Entry 4XSZ (X-ray diffraction, 3.68 A resolution); this record covers chains A and C of the 6 polymer chains in the assembly.

[Chain A]
Name: DNA-directed RNA polymerase subunit alpha
Source organism: Escherichia coli O139:H28 (strain E24377A / ETEC)
Notes: EC 2.7.7.6
UniProtKB: A7ZSI4 (RPOA_ECO24); numbering as in UniProt (aligned over 1-234)
Amino-acid sequence (239 residues; row label = number of the first residue in the row):
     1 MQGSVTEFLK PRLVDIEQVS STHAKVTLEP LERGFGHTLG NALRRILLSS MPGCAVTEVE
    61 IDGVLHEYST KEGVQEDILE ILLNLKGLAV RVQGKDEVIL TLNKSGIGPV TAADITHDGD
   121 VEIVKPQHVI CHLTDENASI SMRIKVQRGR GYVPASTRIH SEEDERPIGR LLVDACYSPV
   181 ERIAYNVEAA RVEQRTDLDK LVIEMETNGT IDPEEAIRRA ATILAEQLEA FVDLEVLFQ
Unresolved in the structure: 1-7, 232-239
Construct notes: expression tag (235-239)

[Chain C]
Name: DNA-directed RNA polymerase subunit beta
Source organism: Escherichia coli O139:H28 (strain E24377A / ETEC)
Notes: EC 2.7.7.6
UniProtKB: A7ZUK1 (RPOB_ECO24); numbering as in UniProt (aligned over 1-1342)
Amino-acid sequence (1342 residues; each row starts with the number of its first residue):
     1 MVYSYTEKKR IRKDFGKRPQ VLDVPYLLSI QLDSFQKFIE QDPEGQYGLE AAFRSVFPIQ
    61 SYSGNSELQY VSYRLGEPVF DVQECQIRGV TYSAPLRVKL RLVIYEREAP EGTVKDIKEQ
   121 EVYMGEIPLM TDNGTFVING TERVIVSQLH RSPGVFFDSD KGKTHSSGKV LYNARIIPYR
   181 GSWLDFEFDP KDNLFVRIDR RRKLPATIIL RALNYTTEQI LDLFFEKVIF EIRDNKLQME
   241 LVPERLRGET ASFDIEANGK VYVEKGRRIT ARHIRQLEKD DVKLIEVPVE YIAGKVVAKD
   301 YIDESTGELI CAANMELSLD LLAKLSQSGH KRIETLFTND LDHGPYISET LRVDPTNDRL
   361 SALVEIYRMM RPGEPPTREA AESLFENLFF SEDRYDLSAV GRMKFNRSLL REEIEGSGIL
   421 SKDDIIDVMK KLIDIRNGKG EVDDIDHLGN RRIRSVGEMA ENQFRVGLVR VERAVKERLS
   481 LGDLDTLMPQ DMINAKPISA AVKEFFGSSQ LSQFMDQNNP LSEITHKRRI SALGPGGLTR
   541 ERAGFEVRDV HPTHYGRVCP IETPEGPNIG LINSLSVYAQ TNEYGFLETP YRKVTDGVVT
   601 DEIHYLSAIE EGNYVIAQAN SNLDEEGHFV EDLVTCRSKG ESSLFSRDQV DYMDVSTQQV
   661 VSVGASLIPF LEHDDANRAL MGANMQRQAV PTLRADKPLV GTGMERAVAV DSGVTAVAKR
   721 GGVVQYVDAS RIVIKVNEDE MYPGEAGIDI YNLTKYTRSN QNTCINQMPC VSLGEPVERG
   781 DVLADGPSTD LGELALGQNM RVAFMPWNGY NFEDSILVSE RVVQEDRFTT IHIQELACVS
   841 RDTKLGPEEI TADIPNVGEA ALSKLDESGI VYIGAEVTGG DILVGKVTPK GETQLTPEEK
   901 LLRAIFGEKA SDVKDSSLRV PNGVSGTVID VQVFTRDGVE KDKRALEIEE MQLKQAKKDL
   961 SEELQILEAG LFSRIRAVLV AGGVEAEKLD KLPRDRWLEL GLTDEEKQNQ LEQLAEQYDE
  1021 LKHEFEKKLE AKRRKITQGD DLAPGVLKIV KVYLAVKRRI QPGDKMAGRH GNKGVISKIN
  1081 PIEDMPYDEN GTPVDIVLNP LGVPSRMNIG QILETHLGMA AKGIGDKINA MLKQQQEVAK
  1141 LREFIQRAYD LGADVRQKVD LSTFSDEEVM RLAENLRKGM PIATPVFDGA KEAEIKELLK
  1201 LGDLPTSGQI RLYDGRTGEQ FERPVTVGYM YMLKLNHLVD DKMHARSTGS YSLVTQQPLG
  1261 GKAQFGGQRF GEMEVWALEA YGAAYTLQEM LTVKSDDVNG RTKMYKNIVD GNHQMEPGMP
  1321 ESFNVLLKEI RSLGINIELE DE
Unresolved in the structure: 1-2
Small-molecule neighbours: cbr-9393 (42U; 4-[3-(4-fluorophenyl)-1H-pyrazol-4-yl]-N-[2-(piperazin-1-yl)ethyl]-2-(trifluoromethyl)aniline): Asp444, Val550, His551, Pro552, Tyr555, Arg637, Gly640, Glu641, Ser642
UniProt features mapped onto this chain:
  - modified residue (N6-acetyllysine): Lys1022, Lys1200
What the authors report for this chain:
  - binding site for cbr-9393: Asp444, His551, Pro552, Arg637, Ser642
  - mutagenesis - P560L, E562V, R637C, R637S, S642F, S642P: increased growth in response to CBR compounds (citing earlier work)
  - mutagenesis - P552L: increased growth (citing earlier work)

[How chain A and chain C interact]
Contacting residue pairs (73):
  Thr22(A) - Lys1133(C)
  Asn41(A) - Tyr1087(C)
  Asn41(A) - Gly1215(C)
  Asn41(A) - Arg1216(C)  hydrogen bond (side chain-backbone)
  Asn41(A) - Thr1217(C)  hydrogen bond (side chain-backbone)
  Asn41(A) - Gly1218(C)
  Arg44(A) - Glu1083(C)
  Arg44(A) - Tyr1087(C)
  Arg44(A) - Gly1091(C)
  Arg44(A) - Pro1093(C)
  Arg45(A) - Glu1083(C)
  Arg45(A) - Asp1084(C)  salt bridge
  Arg45(A) - Gly1215(C)  hydrogen bond (side chain-backbone)
  Arg45(A) - Arg1216(C)  hydrogen bond (side chain-backbone)
  Ser49(A) - Glu1083(C)
  Leu65(A) - Ile873(C)
  Leu65(A) - Gly874(C)
  His66(A) - Ile873(C)
  His66(A) - Gly874(C)
  His66(A) - Thr927(C)
  His66(A) - Val928(C)
  His66(A) - Ile929(C)
  Glu67(A) - Lys1057(C)  salt bridge
  Tyr68(A) - Tyr756(C)
  Tyr68(A) - Thr927(C)
  Tyr68(A) - Ile929(C)  hydrophobic
  Tyr68(A) - Ala1055(C)  hydrogen bond (side chain-backbone)
  Tyr68(A) - Lys1057(C)
  Thr70(A) - Ala729(C)
  Thr70(A) - Ser730(C)
  Thr70(A) - Lys755(C)
  Glu72(A) - Tyr726(C)
  Glu72(A) - Asp728(C)
  Glu72(A) - Lys958(C)  salt bridge
  Gly73(A) - Tyr726(C)
  Gly73(A) - Asp728(C)  hydrogen bond (backbone-side chain)
  Val74(A) - Asp728(C)
  Val74(A) - Ala729(C)
  Gln75(A) - Val727(C)
  Gln75(A) - Ala729(C)
  Gln75(A) - Val771(C)
  Asp77(A) - Lys755(C)  salt bridge
  Asp77(A) - Tyr756(C)
  Asp77(A) - Asn766(C)
  Asp77(A) - Met768(C)
  Leu79(A) - Leu693(C)  hydrophobic
  Leu79(A) - Tyr756(C)
  Leu83(A) - Leu693(C)  hydrophobic
  Leu83(A) - Arg694(C)
  Lys86(A) - Asp826(C)  salt bridge
  Ile107(A) - Leu773(C)  hydrophobic
  Thr134(A) - Tyr726(C)
  Thr134(A) - Val727(C)  hydrogen bond (side chain-backbone)
  Thr134(A) - Asp728(C)
  Thr134(A) - Leu773(C)
  Tyr152(A) - Val823(C)
  Tyr152(A) - Gln824(C)
  Pro154(A) - Arg1059(C)
  Ser156(A) - Arg1059(C)
  Glu165(A) - Glu876(C)
  Leu172(A) - Glu876(C)
  Asp174(A) - Asp826(C)
  Asp174(A) - Arg1059(C)  salt bridge
  Glu181(A) - Arg821(C)  salt bridge
  Arg182(A) - Asn1090(C)
  Arg182(A) - Gly1091(C)
  Arg182(A) - Thr1092(C)
  Ile183(A) - Gly1091(C)
  Ala184(A) - Asn1090(C)
  Ala184(A) - Gly1091(C)
  Tyr185(A) - Tyr1087(C)  hydrogen bond
  Tyr185(A) - Gly1218(C)  hydrogen bond (side chain-backbone)
  Asn186(A) - Glu1089(C)
Interface residues without a listed pair, chain A (39 interface residues in all): Leu48, Lys71, Glu76, Asp135, Ala155, Ile168, Leu171
Interface residues without a listed pair, chain C (47 interface residues in all): Pro769, Ser772, Ile831, Ala875, Ile1082, Met1085, Asp1214

[Overview]
39 residues of chain A and 47 residues of chain C are in contact, with 9 hydrogen bonds and 7 salt bridges.
Polar pairs include Arg45(A)-Asp1084(C), Glu67(A)-Lys1057(C) and Glu72(A)-Lys958(C). The paper reports a
binding site for cbr-9393 at Asp444(C), His551(C) and Pro552(C) among others; P560L, E562V and R637C of chain
C, among others, increase growth in response to CBR compounds; 7 substitutions were tested in all.
Here chain A is DNA-directed RNA polymerase subunit alpha and chain C is DNA-directed RNA polymerase subunit
beta, both from Escherichia coli O139:H28 (strain E24377A / ETEC). Entry 4XSZ (Crystal structure of CBR 9393
bound to Escherichia coli RNA polymerase holoenzyme) was determined by X-ray diffraction together with 4XSX
and 4XSY from the same study.
